PDB entry 6FVX | electron microscopy, 4.90 A resolution (low resolution: residue-level contacts below are approximate; hydrogen-bond / salt-bridge calls are withheld) | chains L and M of the 47 polymer chains in the assembly

# Chain L
Molecule: 26S proteasome subunit RPT4
From: Saccharomyces cerevisiae (strain ATCC 204508 / S288c)
Reference sequence: P53549 (PRS10_YEAST); residue numbers follow UniProt; this construct covers 49-436
Sequence (388 residues; row label = number of the first residue in the row):
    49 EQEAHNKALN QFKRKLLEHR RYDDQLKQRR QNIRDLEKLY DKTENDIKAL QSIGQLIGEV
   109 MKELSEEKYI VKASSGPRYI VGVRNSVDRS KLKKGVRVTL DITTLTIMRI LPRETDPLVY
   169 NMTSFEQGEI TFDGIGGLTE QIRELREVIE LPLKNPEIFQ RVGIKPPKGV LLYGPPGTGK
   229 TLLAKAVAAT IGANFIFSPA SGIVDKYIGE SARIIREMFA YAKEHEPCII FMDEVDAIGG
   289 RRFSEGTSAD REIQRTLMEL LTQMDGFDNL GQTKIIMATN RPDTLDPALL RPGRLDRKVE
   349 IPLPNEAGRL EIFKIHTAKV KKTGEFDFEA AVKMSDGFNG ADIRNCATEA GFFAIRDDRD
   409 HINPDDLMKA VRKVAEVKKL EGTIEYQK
Metal / ion sites: Mg2+: Thr229 (together with ATP)
Residues lining bound ligands:
  - ATP (adenosine-5'-triphosphate), molecule 1: Gly182, Ile183, Gly184, Leu186, Pro224, Gly225, Thr226, Gly227, Lys228, Thr229, Leu230, Glu282, Asn328, Ile360, Ile363, His364, Gly388, Ala389, Arg392
  - ATP, molecule 2: Ala336, Arg339, Arg342

# Chain M
Molecule: 26S proteasome regulatory subunit 6A
From: Saccharomyces cerevisiae (strain ATCC 204508 / S288c)
Reference sequence: P33297 (PRS6A_YEAST); residue numbers follow UniProt; this construct covers 14-434
Sequence (421 residues; numbered 14 to 434; the number before each row is that of its first residue):
    14 GDDELDQEIL NLSTQELQTR AKLLDNEIRI FRSELQRLSH ENNVMLEKIK DNKEKIKNNR
    74 QLPYLVANVV EVMDMNEIED KENSESTTQG GNVNLDNTAV GKAAVVKTSS RQTVFLPMVG
   134 LVDPDKLKPN DLVGVNKDSY LILDTLPSEF DSRVKAMEVD EKPTETYSDV GGLDKQIEEL
   194 VEAIVLPMKR ADKFKDMGIR APKGALMYGP PGTGKTLLAR ACAAQTNATF LKLAAPQLVQ
   254 MYIGEGAKLV RDAFALAKEK APTIIFIDEL DAIGTKRFDS EKSGDREVQR TMLELLNQLD
   314 GFSSDDRVKV LAATNRVDVL DPALLRSGRL DRKIEFPLPS EDSRAQILQI HSRKMTTDDD
   374 INWQELARST DEFNGAQLKA VTVEAGMIAL RNGQSSVKHE DFVEGISEVQ ARKSKSVSFY
   434 A
Metal / ion sites: Mg2+: Thr229 (together with ATP)
Residues lining bound ligands:
  - ATP (adenosine-5'-triphosphate), molecule 1: Val183, Gly184, Leu186, Pro223, Pro224, Gly225, Thr226, Gly227, Lys228, Thr229, Leu230, Arg233, Asn328, Ile360, His364, Gly388, Ala389, Lys392
  - ATP, molecule 2: Arg213, Leu309, Asp313, Ala336, Arg339, Arg342

# Interface between chain L and chain M
Pairs across the interface (204; chain L residue first):
  His53(L) - Thr27(M)
  Asn54(L) - Asp19(M)
  Leu57(L) - Glu17(M)
  Leu57(L) - Leu18(M)
  Leu57(L) - Ile22(M)
  Leu57(L) - Leu30(M)
  Phe60(L) - Glu17(M)
  Phe60(L) - Ala34(M)
  Lys61(L) - Glu17(M)
  Lys63(L) - Leu37(M)
  Lys63(L) - Asp38(M)
  Lys63(L) - Ile41(M)
  Leu64(L) - Asp16(M)
  Leu64(L) - Glu17(M)
  Leu64(L) - Arg33(M)
  Leu64(L) - Leu37(M)
  His67(L) - Leu37(M)
  His67(L) - Glu40(M)
  His67(L) - Ile41(M)
  His67(L) - Phe44(M)
  Arg68(L) - Asp16(M)
  Tyr70(L) - Phe44(M)
  Tyr70(L) - Arg45(M)
  Tyr70(L) - Leu48(M)
  Gln73(L) - Leu48(M)
  Leu74(L) - Phe44(M)
  Leu74(L) - Glu47(M)
  Leu74(L) - Leu48(M)
  Leu74(L) - Leu51(M)
  Arg77(L) - Leu48(M)
  Arg77(L) - Leu51(M)
  Arg77(L) - Ser52(M)
  Arg77(L) - Asn55(M)
  Arg78(L) - Leu51(M)
  Asn80(L) - Asn55(M)
  Ile81(L) - Glu54(M)
  Ile81(L) - Asn55(M)
  Ile81(L) - Met58(M)
  Leu84(L) - Asn55(M)
  Leu84(L) - Met58(M)
  Leu84(L) - Leu59(M)
  Leu84(L) - Ile62(M)
  Tyr88(L) - Lys61(M)
  Tyr88(L) - Asn65(M)
  Lys90(L) - Gly133(M)
  Lys90(L) - Leu134(M)
  Lys90(L) - Asp136(M)
  Thr91(L) - Asn65(M)
  Thr91(L) - Ile69(M)
  Asn93(L) - Gly133(M)
  Asp94(L) - Ile69(M)
  Asp94(L) - Val132(M)
  Asp94(L) - Leu134(M)
  Ile95(L) - Asn65(M)
  Ile95(L) - Lys68(M)
  Ile95(L) - Ile69(M)
  Ala97(L) - Val132(M)
  Ala97(L) - Leu154(M)
  Leu98(L) - Asn72(M)
  Leu98(L) - Leu154(M)
  Ser100(L) - Leu154(M)
  Ile101(L) - Ser152(M)
  Gly102(L) - Tyr153(M)
  Gln103(L) - Val127(M)
  Gln103(L) - Phe128(M)
  Leu104(L) - Gln125(M)
  Leu104(L) - Thr126(M)
  Ile105(L) - Thr126(M)
  Ile105(L) - Val127(M)
  Ile105(L) - Phe128(M)
  Ser122(L) - Arg124(M)
  Ser122(L) - Gln125(M)
  Ser122(L) - Thr126(M)
  Ser123(L) - Arg124(M)
  Arg132(L) - Asn107(M)
  Arg132(L) - Asn110(M)
  Arg132(L) - Thr111(M)
  Asn133(L) - Gly104(M)
  Asn133(L) - Asn105(M)
  Ser134(L) - Gly103(M)
  Ser134(L) - Asn105(M)
  Val135(L) - Gln102(M)
  Val135(L) - Gly103(M)
  Val135(L) - Thr111(M)
  Asp136(L) - Thr101(M)
  Asp136(L) - Gln102(M)
  Asp136(L) - Gly103(M)
  Lys139(L) - Thr101(M)
  Thr147(L) - Phe128(M)
  Met156(L) - Asn110(M)
  Met156(L) - Thr111(M)
  Arg157(L) - Gln102(M)
  Arg157(L) - Asn110(M)
  Arg157(L) - Thr111(M)
  Arg157(L) - Phe128(M)
  Ile158(L) - Thr101(M)
  Ile158(L) - Gln102(M)
  Leu159(L) - Phe128(M)
  Pro160(L) - Met86(M)
  Arg161(L) - Met86(M)
  Glu162(L) - Glu84(M)
  Glu162(L) - Met86(M)
  Glu162(L) - Val118(M)
  Thr163(L) - Val83(M)
  Thr163(L) - Glu84(M)
  Pro165(L) - Asn81(M)
  Pro165(L) - Asn143(M)
  Tyr168(L) - Glu84(M)
  Tyr168(L) - Pro142(M)
  Asn169(L) - Asn143(M)
  Gln175(L) - Ser316(M)
  Pro224(L) - Pro335(M)
  Pro224(L) - Ala336(M)
  Pro224(L) - Arg339(M)
  Gly225(L) - Arg339(M)
  Thr229(L) - Asp313(M)
  Lys233(L) - Asp313(M)
  Lys233(L) - Gly314(M)
  Pro247(L) - Asn310(M)
  Ser249(L) - Ala260(M)
  Ser249(L) - Arg264(M)
  Ser249(L) - Arg303(M)
  Ser249(L) - Glu307(M)
  Gly250(L) - Arg264(M)
  Gly250(L) - Glu307(M)
  Val252(L) - Gly257(M)
  Val252(L) - Arg264(M)
  Asp253(L) - Ile256(M)
  Asp253(L) - Gly257(M)
  Lys254(L) - Tyr255(M)
  Lys254(L) - Ile256(M)
  Lys254(L) - Glu258(M)
  Tyr255(L) - Arg124(M)
  Asp281(L) - Asn310(M)
  Glu282(L) - Leu309(M)
  Glu282(L) - Asn310(M)
  Asp284(L) - Phe291(M)
  Asp284(L) - Arg299(M)
  Asp284(L) - Leu306(M)
  Ala285(L) - Gln302(M)
  Ala285(L) - Arg303(M)
  Ala285(L) - Leu306(M)
  Ile286(L) - Arg303(M)
  Gly288(L) - Arg299(M)
  Arg289(L) - Asp292(M)
  Arg289(L) - Ser293(M)
  Phe291(L) - Ser293(M)
  Phe291(L) - Glu294(M)
  Phe291(L) - Lys295(M)
  Phe291(L) - Arg299(M)
  Glu293(L) - Lys295(M)
  Thr295(L) - Gly297(M)
  Ser296(L) - Ile256(M)
  Ala297(L) - Ile256(M)
  Asp298(L) - Ser296(M)
  Asp298(L) - Arg299(M)
  Ile301(L) - Arg303(M)
  Asn328(L) - Leu306(M)
  Arg329(L) - Phe291(M)
  Arg329(L) - Asp292(M)
  Asp331(L) - Asp292(M)
  Thr332(L) - Phe291(M)
  Thr332(L) - Arg299(M)
  Val368(L) - Met210(M)
  Val368(L) - Gly211(M)
  Val368(L) - Ile212(M)
  Lys369(L) - Asp209(M)
  Lys369(L) - Met210(M)
  Ala389(L) - Arg213(M)
  Ala389(L) - Ser340(M)
  Asp390(L) - Ser340(M)
  Asp390(L) - Lys346(M)
  Arg392(L) - Gly211(M)
  Arg392(L) - Ile212(M)
  Arg392(L) - Arg213(M)
  Asn393(L) - Arg213(M)
  Asn393(L) - Ser340(M)
  Asn393(L) - Asp344(M)
  Asn393(L) - Lys346(M)
  Ala395(L) - Ile212(M)
  Thr396(L) - Arg213(M)
  Glu397(L) - Arg345(M)
  Phe400(L) - Glu195(M)
  Phe400(L) - Arg345(M)
  Ile403(L) - Glu195(M)
  Ile403(L) - Arg203(M)
  Arg404(L) - Glu191(M)
  Arg404(L) - Glu195(M)
  Arg407(L) - Lys206(M)
  Asp408(L) - Lys206(M)
  Ile410(L) - Met210(M)
  Lys421(L) - Glu192(M)
  Lys421(L) - Arg345(M)
  Val425(L) - Lys346(M)
  Lys426(L) - Arg339(M)
  Leu428(L) - Tyr221(M)
  Glu429(L) - Val330(M)
  Glu429(L) - Asp331(M)
  Glu429(L) - Leu333(M)
  Glu429(L) - Leu338(M)
  Gly430(L) - Leu338(M)
  Glu433(L) - Phe291(M)
  Glu433(L) - Asp334(M)
  Glu433(L) - Pro335(M)
Also at the interface, not in a pair above, chain L (117 interface residues in all): Glu85, Leu87, Glu92, Ile150, Asp164, Phe173, Phe245, Glu300, Lys367, Asp406, His409, Val422, Thr431, Ile432
Also at the interface, not in a pair above, chain M (116 interface residues in all): Asp15, Gln31, Met88, Thr100, Val113, Lys120, Leu129, Pro130, Met131, Leu199, Phe207, Pro215, Phe315, Glu348

# Overview
117 residues of chain L and 116 residues of chain M are in contact. One ATP molecule is bound between chain L
and chain M. Chain L binds ATP. Chain M binds ATP.
Chain L is 26S proteasome subunit RPT4 and chain M is 26S proteasome regulatory subunit 6A, both from
Saccharomyces cerevisiae (strain ATCC 204508 / S288c); the structure, 26S proteasome, s5 state, was determined
by electron microscopy together with 6FVW, 6FVT, 6FVU, 6FVV and 6FVY from the same study.
